Entry 4OX9 (X-ray diffraction, 3.80 A resolution); this record covers chains A and J of the 22 polymer chains in the assembly.

# Chain A
Molecule: 16S rRNA
From: Thermus thermophilus
Sequence (1513 nucleotides; numbered 0 to 1535 plus 19 insertion-coded residues; 42 numbers in that range are skipped by the numbering (no residue carries them; nothing is unmodelled there); the number before each row is that of its first residue; a row labelled like 190A-190L holds insertion residues (190A, then the next letters in order); numbering starts at 0):
     0 UUUGUUGGAGAGUUUGAUCCUGGCUCAGGGUGAACGCUGGCGGCGUGCCU
    50 AAGACAUGCAAGUCGUGCGGG
    73 CCGCGGGGUUUU
    88 ACUCCG
    95 UGGUC
   101 AGCGGCGGACGGGUGAGUAACGCGUGGGU
  129A G
   130 ACCUACCCGGAAGAGGGGGACAACCCGGGGAAACUCGGGCUAAUCCCCCA
   180 UGUGGACCCGC
190A-190L CCCUUGGGGUGU
   191 GUCCAAAGGGCUUU
   216 GCCCGCUUCCGGAUGGGCCCGCGUCCCAUCAGCUAGUUGGUGGGGUAAUG
   266 GCCCACCAAGGCGACGACGGGUAGCCGGUCUGAGAGGAUGGCCGGCCACA
   316 GGGGCACUGAGACACGGGCCCCACUCCUACGGGAGGCAGCAGUUAGGAAU
   366 CUUCCGCAAUGGGCGCAAGCCUGACGGAGCGACGCCGCUUGGAGGAAGAA
   416 GCCCUUCGGGGUGUAAACUCCUGAA
   442 CCCGGGACGAAACCCCCGACGA
   474 GGGGACUGACGGUACCGGG
   494 GUAAUAGCGCCGGCCAACUCCGUGCCAGCAGCCGCGGUAAUACGGAGGGC
   544 GCGAGCGUUACCCGGAUUCACUGGGCGUAAAGGGCGUGUAGGCGGCCUGG
   594 GGCGUCCCAUGUGAAAGACCACGGCUCAACCGUGGGGGAGCGUGGGAUAC
   644 GCUCAGGCUAGACGGUGGGAGAGGGUGGUGGAAUUCCCGGAGUAGCGGUG
   694 AAAUGCGCAGAUACCGGGAGGAACGCCGAUGGCGAAGGCAGCCACCUGGU
   744 CCACCCGUGACGCUGAGGCGCGAAAGCGUGGGGAGCAAACCGGAUUAGAU
   794 ACCCGGGUAGUCCACGCCCUAAACGAUGCGCGCUAGGUCUCUGGGUCU
   848 CCUGGGGGCCGAAGCUAACGCGUUAAGCGCGCCGCCUGGGGAGUACGGCC
   898 GCAAGGCUGAAACUCAAAGGAAUUGACGGGGGCCCGCACAAGCGGUGGAG
   948 CAUGUGGUUUAAUUCGAAGCAACGCGAAGAACCUUACCAGGCCUUGACAU
   998 GCUAGG
 1003A G
  1004 AACCCGGGUGAAAGCCUGGGGUGCCCC
1030A-1030D GCGA
  1031 GGGGAGCCCUAGCACAGGUGCUGCAUGGCCGUCGUCAGCUCGUGCCGUGA
  1081 GGUGUUGGGUUAAGUCCCGCAACGAGCGCAACCCCCGCCGUUAGUUGCCA
  1131 GCGGUUCGGCCGGGCACUCUAACGGGACUGCCCGCGAAA
  1171 GCGGGAGGAAGGAGGGGACGACGUCUGGUCAGCAUGGCCCUUACGGCCUG
  1221 GGCGACACACGUGCUACAAUGCCCACUACAAAGCGAUGCCACCCGGCAAC
  1271 GGGGAGCUAAUCGCAAAAAGGUGGGCCCAGUUCGGAUUGGGGUCUGCAAC
  1321 CCGACCCCAUGAAGCCGGAAUCGCUAGUAAUCGCGGAUCAG
 1361A C
  1362 CAUGCCGCGGUGAAUACGUUCCCGGGCCUUGUACACACCGCCCGUCACGC
  1412 CAUGGGAGCGGGCUCUACCCGAAGUCGCCGGG
  1446 AGCCUACGGG
  1459 CAGGCGCCGAGGGUAGGGCCCGUGACUGGGGCGAAGUCGUAACAAGGUAG
  1509 CUGUACCGGAAGGUGCGGCUGGAUCAC
Disordered / not traced: 0-4, 1535
Ion coordination: Mg2+ site 1 near A8 (its only coordinating residue here); Mg2+ site 2: G11, U12; Mg2+ site 3: U14, U17; Mg2+ site 4 near G21 (its only coordinating residue here); Mg2+ site 5: C48, G115; Mg2+ site 6 near A53 (its only coordinating residue here); Mg2+ site 7: C58, A59, U387; Mg2+ site 8 near G111 (its only coordinating residue here); Mg2+ site 9: A116, G117, G289; Mg2+ site 10 near A195 (its only coordinating residue here); Mg2+ site 11: G258, G266; Mg2+ site 12 near G299 (its only coordinating residue here); 48 more Mg2+ sites not listed
Residues lining bound ligands: sinefungin (SFG): A1408, C1484, U1485
From the paper describing this entry:
  - conformationally variable residues: A1408
  - binding site for sinefungin: A1408

# Chain J
Protein: 30S ribosomal protein S10
From: Thermus thermophilus
UniProtKB: Q5SHN7 (RS10_THET8); numbering as in UniProt (aligned over 2-105)
Chain sequence (104 residues; each row starts with the number of its first residue):
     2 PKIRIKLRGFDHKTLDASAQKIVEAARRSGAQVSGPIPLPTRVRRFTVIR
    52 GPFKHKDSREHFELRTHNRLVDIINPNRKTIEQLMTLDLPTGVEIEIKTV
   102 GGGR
Disordered / not traced: 2, 101-105

# How chain A and chain J interact
Contacting residue pairs (70):
  G963(A) - Phe54(J)  sugar contact
  A964(A) - Phe54(J)  sugar contact
  A964(A) - Lys55(J)  sugar contact
  A969(A) - Lys55(J)  salt bridge to the phosphate
  C972(A) - Lys55(J)  sugar contact
  C972(A) - His56(J)  sugar contact
  C972(A) - Lys57(J)  salt bridge to the phosphate
  G973(A) - Ile50(J)  sugar contact
  G973(A) - Phe54(J)  base contact
  G973(A) - Lys55(J)  hydrogen bond to the sugar
  A975(A) - Thr48(J)  base contact
  A975(A) - Arg60(J)  base contact
  G1058(A) - Pro53(J)  base contact
  C1059(A) - Arg51(J)  sugar contact
  C1059(A) - Gly52(J)  sugar contact
  C1059(A) - Pro53(J)  base contact
  C1060(A) - Arg51(J)  salt bridge to the phosphate
  C1060(A) - Gly52(J)  sugar contact
  C1060(A) - His56(J)  hydrogen bond to the sugar
  C1060(A) - Ser59(J)  sugar contact
  G1061(A) - Arg51(J)  phosphate contact
  G1061(A) - His56(J)  hydrogen bond to the sugar
  G1061(A) - Ser59(J)  sugar contact
  A1123(A) - Ser35(J)  phosphate contact
  A1123(A) - Gly36(J)  hydrogen bond to the sugar
  A1123(A) - Pro37(J)  hydrogen bond to the sugar
  A1123(A) - Ile38(J)  hydrogen bond to the sugar
  A1123(A) - Pro39(J)  base contact
  G1124(A) - Val34(J)  phosphate contact
  G1124(A) - Ser35(J)  phosphate contact
  G1124(A) - Gly36(J)  hydrogen bond to the phosphate
  G1124(A) - Ile38(J)  sugar contact
  U1125(A) - Arg5(J)  hydrogen bond to the base
  U1125(A) - Asp73(J)  base contact
  U1150(A) - Pro39(J)  base contact
  U1150(A) - Leu40(J)  hydrogen bond to the sugar
  U1150(A) - Pro41(J)  sugar contact
  A1151(A) - Pro39(J)  sugar contact
  A1151(A) - Leu40(J)  sugar contact
  A1151(A) - Pro41(J)  phosphate contact
  A1151(A) - Thr42(J)  hydrogen bond to the phosphate
  A1151(A) - Arg70(J)  phosphate contact
  A1152(A) - His13(J)  hydrogen bond to the phosphate
  A1152(A) - Asp17(J)  sugar contact
  A1152(A) - His68(J)  salt bridge to the phosphate
  A1152(A) - Arg70(J)  salt bridge to the phosphate
  C1153(A) - His13(J)  salt bridge to the phosphate
  C1189(A) - Arg51(J)  salt bridge to the phosphate
  G1197(A) - His56(J)  base contact
  G1198(A) - Phe54(J)  sugar contact
  G1198(A) - Lys55(J)  sugar contact
  U1199(A) - Phe54(J)  sugar contact
  G1202(A) - Pro53(J)  base contact
  G1253(A) - Val44(J)  phosphate contact
  C1254(A) - Arg43(J)  base contact
  C1254(A) - Val44(J)  phosphate contact
  C1254(A) - Arg45(J)  salt bridge to the phosphate
  G1255(A) - Arg43(J)  hydrogen bond to the base
  U1278(A) - Lys99(J)  base contact
  A1279(A) - Arg9(J)  salt bridge to the phosphate
  A1279(A) - Arg43(J)  base contact
  A1280(A) - Lys7(J)  salt bridge to the phosphate
  A1280(A) - Leu40(J)  base contact
  A1280(A) - Pro41(J)  sugar contact
  U1281(A) - Lys7(J)  base contact
  C1366(A) - Arg60(J)  hydrogen bond to the sugar
  C1367(A) - Thr48(J)  hydrogen bond to the sugar
  C1367(A) - Arg60(J)  salt bridge to the phosphate
  C1367(A) - His62(J)  phosphate contact
  G1368(A) - His62(J)  phosphate contact
Other interface residues (no listed pair), chain A (37 interface residues in all): C970, C1114, C1115, A1188, A1201
Other interface residues (no listed pair), chain J (37 interface residues in all): Asp58, Glu61, Arg66, Leu71

# Overview
The chain A/chain J interface involves 37 residues from each chain, with 14 hydrogen bonds and 11 salt
bridges. Polar contacts include U1125(A)-Arg5(J), G1255(A)-Arg43(J) and G973(A)-Lys55(J). Ligands of chain A:
sinefungin. G11(A) and U12(A) form the Mg2+ site 2. From the paper: a binding site for sinefungin at A1408(A);
conformational variability at A1408(A).
Chain A is 16S rRNA and chain J is 30S ribosomal protein S10, both from Thermus thermophilus; the structure,
Crystal structure of the aminoglycoside resistance methyltransferase NpmA bound to the 30S ribosomal subunit,
was determined by X-ray diffraction.
